9C7T - chains B and C of the 4 polymer chains in the assembly; structure by electron microscopy, 2.70 A resolution.

# Chain B
Protein: Serine/threonine-protein phosphatase 2A 55 kDa regulatory subunit B alpha isoform
Organism: Homo sapiens
UniProtKB: P63151 (2ABA_HUMAN); residues 2-447 here = UniProt positions 2-447
Sequence (451 residues; row label = number of the first residue in the row; numbers below 1 keep their minus sign (Gly-3 is residue -3)):
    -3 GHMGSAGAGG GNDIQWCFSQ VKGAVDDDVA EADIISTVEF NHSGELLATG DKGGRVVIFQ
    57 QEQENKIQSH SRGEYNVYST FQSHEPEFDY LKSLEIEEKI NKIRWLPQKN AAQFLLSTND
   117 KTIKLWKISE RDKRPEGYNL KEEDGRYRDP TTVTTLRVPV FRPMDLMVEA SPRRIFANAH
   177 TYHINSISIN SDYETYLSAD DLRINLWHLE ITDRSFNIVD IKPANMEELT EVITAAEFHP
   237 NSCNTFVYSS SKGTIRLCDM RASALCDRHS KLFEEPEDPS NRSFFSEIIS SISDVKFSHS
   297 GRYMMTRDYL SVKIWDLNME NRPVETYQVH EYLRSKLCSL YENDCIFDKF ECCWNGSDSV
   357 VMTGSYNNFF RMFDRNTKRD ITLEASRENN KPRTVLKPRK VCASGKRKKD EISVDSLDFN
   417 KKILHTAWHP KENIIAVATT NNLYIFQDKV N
Not modelled in the structure: -3 to 7, 61-65, 400-402, 447
Sequence notes: expression tag (-3 to 1)
Curated features (UniProtKB/Swiss-Prot):
  - modified residue: Ala2 (N-acetylalanine)

# Chain C
Protein: Serine/threonine-protein phosphatase 2A catalytic subunit alpha isoform
Organism: Homo sapiens
Notes: EC 3.1.3.16
UniProtKB: P67775 (PP2AA_HUMAN); numbering as in UniProt (aligned over 1-309)
Sequence (311 residues; numbered -1 to 309; the number before each row is that of its first residue; numbers below 1 keep their minus sign (Gly-1 is residue -1)):
    -1 GHMDEKVFTK ELDQWIEQLN ECKQLSESQV KSLCEKAKEI LTKESNVQEV RCPVTVCGDV
    59 HGQFHDLMEL FRIGGKSPDT NYLFMGDYVD RGYYSVETVT LLVALKVRYR ERITILRGNH
   119 ESRQITQVYG FYDECLRKYG NANVWKYFTD LFDYLPLTAL VDGQIFCLHG GLSPSIDTLD
   179 HIRALDRLQE VPHEGPMCDL LWSDPDDRGG WGISPRGAGY TFGQDISETF NHANGLTLVS
   239 RAHQLVMEGY NWCHDRNVVT IFSAPNYCYR CGNQAAIMEL DDTLKYSFLQ FDPAPRRGEP
   299 HVTRRTPDYF L
Not modelled in the structure: -1 to 1
Sequence notes: expression tag (-1 to 0)
Modified residues: Leu309 (methyl L-leucinate; MLL)
Bound ions: Zn2+: His59, Asp85; Fe2+: Asp85, Asn117, His167, His241
Curated features (UniProtKB/Swiss-Prot):
  - active site: His118 (Proton donor)
  - binding site (Mn(2+)): Asp57, His59, Asp85, Asn117, His167, His241
  - binding site (Zn(2+)): Asp57, His59, Asp85
  - binding site (Fe(3+)): Asp85, Asn117, His167, His241
  - modified residue: Tyr307 (Phosphotyrosine)
  - natural variant: Gly60 (G60V: In HJS3; uncertain significance), Asp88 (D88G: In HJS3), Gln122 (Q122H: In HJS3), Tyr127 (Y127C: In HJS3), Asp131 (D131H: In HJS3), His191 (H191R: In HJS3), Asp223 (D223H: In HJS3; D223V: In HJS3), Tyr265 (Y265C: In HJS3), Phe308 (F308FF: In HJS3)
  - mutagenesis: Asp85 (D85N: Loss of phosphatase activity)

# Chain B / chain C interface
Pairs across the interface (40; chain B residue first):
  Tyr86(B) - Arg89(C)  hydrogen bond (backbone-side chain)
  Tyr86(B) - Val126(C)
  Tyr86(B) - Tyr127(C)
  Tyr86(B) - Gly128(C)
  Tyr86(B) - Asp131(C)  hydrogen bond
  Leu87(B) - Arg89(C)
  Leu87(B) - Cys266(C)
  Leu87(B) - Arg268(C)  hydrogen bond (backbone-side chain)
  Lys88(B) - Arg268(C)
  Ala173(B) - Pro298(C)
  Asn174(B) - Pro298(C)
  Ala175(B) - Val300(C)  hydrophobic
  Asn201(B) - Val300(C)
  Leu202(B) - Tyr307(C)  hydrogen bond (backbone-side chain)
  Leu202(B) - Phe308(C)  hydrophobic
  His204(B) - Tyr307(C)
  Ile207(B) - Tyr307(C)  hydrophobic
  Asp209(B) - Glu297(C)
  Asp209(B) - Pro298(C)
  Asp209(B) - His299(C)  hydrogen bond (backbone-backbone)
  Arg210(B) - Arg295(C)
  Arg210(B) - His299(C)
  Ser211(B) - His299(C)  hydrogen bond (backbone-backbone)
  Ser211(B) - Val300(C)
  Ser211(B) - Thr301(C)  hydrogen bond (backbone-backbone)
  Ser211(B) - Tyr307(C)
  Phe212(B) - Thr301(C)
  Phe212(B) - Arg302(C)
  Phe212(B) - Arg303(C)
  Phe212(B) - Thr304(C)
  Phe212(B) - Pro305(C)
  Phe212(B) - Tyr307(C)  hydrogen bond (backbone-side chain)
  Asn213(B) - Thr301(C)  hydrogen bond (backbone-backbone)
  Asn213(B) - Arg302(C)  hydrogen bond
  Ile214(B) - Arg302(C)  hydrogen bond (backbone-side chain)
  Asp216(B) - Arg302(C)
  Met256(B) - Phe308(C)  hydrophobic
  Ala260(B) - Thr304(C)
  Leu261(B) - Arg302(C)
  Asp263(B) - Arg302(C)  salt bridge
Interface residues without a listed pair, chain B (25 interface residues in all): Phe84, Ser89, Trp203, Val215
Interface residues without a listed pair, chain C (21 interface residues in all): Tyr91, Tyr267

# Overview
Chain B and chain C form an interface of 25 and 21 residues respectively; the contacts include 11 hydrogen
bonds and 1 salt bridge. Polar pairs include Asp263(B)-Arg302(C), Tyr86(B)-Arg89(C) and Tyr86(B)-Asp131(C).
Chain B is Serine/threonine-protein phosphatase 2A 55 kDa regulatory subunit B alpha isoform and chain C is
Serine/threonine-protein phosphatase 2A catalytic subunit alpha isoform, both from Homo sapiens; the
structure, PP2A:B55-Eya3 substrate complex, was determined by electron microscopy (same publication as 9C6B).
